Entry 7KA4 (electron microscopy, 2.80 A resolution); this record covers chains B and D of the 4 polymer chains in the assembly.

== Chain B (and D) ==
Name: Fructose-bisphosphate aldolase A
From: Oryctolagus cuniculus
Notes: EC 4.1.2.13; chain D of this document is another copy of the same molecule, construct and numbering; everything in this record applies to it too
UniProt: P00883 (ALDOA_RABIT); residues 1-363 here correspond to UniProt positions 2-364 (UniProt number = residue number + 1)
Amino-acid sequence (363 residues; numbered 1 to 363; the number before each row is that of its first residue):
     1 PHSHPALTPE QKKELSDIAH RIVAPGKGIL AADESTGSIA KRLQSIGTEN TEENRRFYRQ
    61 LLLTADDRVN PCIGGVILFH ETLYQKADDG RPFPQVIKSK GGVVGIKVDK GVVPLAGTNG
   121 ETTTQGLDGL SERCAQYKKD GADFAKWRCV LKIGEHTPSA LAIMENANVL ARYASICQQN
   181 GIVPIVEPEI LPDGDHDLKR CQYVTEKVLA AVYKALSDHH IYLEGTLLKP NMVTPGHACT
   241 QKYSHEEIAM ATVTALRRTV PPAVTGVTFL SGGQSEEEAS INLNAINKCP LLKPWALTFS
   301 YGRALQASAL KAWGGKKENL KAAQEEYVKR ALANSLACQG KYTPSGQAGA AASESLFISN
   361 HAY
Unresolved in the structure: 1, 345-363

== Chain B / chain D interface ==
Contacting residue pairs (54; chain B residue first):
  His-2(B) / His-156(D)
  His-4(B) / Gly-117(D)
  His-4(B) / Thr-118(D)
  His-4(B) / Asn-119(D)  hydrogen bond
  His-4(B) / His-156(D)  hydrogen bond
  Ala-6(B) / Ala-116(D)  hydrophobic
  Ala-6(B) / Gly-117(D)
  Lys-110(B) / Asp-128(D)  salt bridge
  Val-113(B) / Arg-172(D)
  Pro-114(B) / Arg-172(D)  hydrogen bond (backbone-side chain)
  Leu-115(B) / Arg-172(D)
  Ala-116(B) / Ala-6(D)  hydrophobic
  Ala-116(B) / Gln-179(D)
  Ala-116(B) / His-220(D)
  Gly-117(B) / His-4(D)
  Gly-117(B) / Ala-6(D)
  Gly-117(B) / His-220(D)
  Thr-118(B) / His-4(D)
  Asn-119(B) / His-4(D)  hydrogen bond
  Thr-123(B) / Arg-172(D)
  Gln-125(B) / Asp-128(D)
  Gln-125(B) / Gly-129(D)
  Gly-126(B) / Asp-128(D)  hydrogen bond (backbone-side chain)
  Leu-127(B) / Asp-128(D)  hydrogen bond (backbone-side chain)
  Asp-128(B) / Lys-110(D)  salt bridge
  Asp-128(B) / Gln-125(D)
  Asp-128(B) / Gly-126(D)  hydrogen bond (side chain-backbone)
  Asp-128(B) / Leu-127(D)  hydrogen bond (side chain-backbone)
  Asp-128(B) / Asp-128(D)  hydrogen bond (backbone-side chain)
  Gly-129(B) / Gln-125(D)
  His-156(B) / His-2(D)
  His-156(B) / His-4(D)  hydrogen bond
  Leu-161(B) / Asp-218(D)
  Leu-161(B) / His-219(D)
  Leu-161(B) / His-220(D)
  Met-164(B) / Asn-168(D)
  Met-164(B) / His-219(D)
  Glu-165(B) / Asn-168(D)  hydrogen bond
  Glu-165(B) / His-219(D)  salt bridge
  Asn-168(B) / Met-164(D)
  Asn-168(B) / Glu-165(D)  hydrogen bond
  Asn-168(B) / Asn-168(D)
  Arg-172(B) / Val-113(D)
  Arg-172(B) / Pro-114(D)  hydrogen bond (side chain-backbone)
  Arg-172(B) / Leu-115(D)
  Arg-172(B) / Thr-123(D)
  Gln-179(B) / Ala-116(D)
  Asp-218(B) / Leu-161(D)
  His-219(B) / Leu-161(D)
  His-219(B) / Met-164(D)
  His-219(B) / Glu-165(D)  salt bridge
  His-220(B) / Ala-116(D)
  His-220(B) / Gly-117(D)
  His-220(B) / Leu-161(D)
Interface residues without a listed pair, chain B (31 interface residues in all): Pro-5, Ser-131, Glu-155, Ser-175
Interface residues without a listed pair, chain D (31 interface residues in all): Pro-5, Ser-131, Glu-155, Ser-175

== Summary ==
The chain B/chain D interface involves 31 residues from each chain; the contacts include 13 hydrogen bonds and
4 salt bridges. Polar pairs include Lys-110(B)/Asp-128(D), Glu-165(B)/His-219(D) and His-4(B)/Asn-119(D).
Chain B and chain D are both Fructose-bisphosphate aldolase A (Oryctolagus cuniculus); the structure,
Aldolase, rabbit muscle (beam-tilt refinement x4), was determined by electron microscopy, deposited together
with 7K9L, 7K9X, 7KA2 and 7KA3.
